Entry 6VAA (electron microscopy, 3.40 A resolution); this record covers chains B and Z of the 6 polymer chains in the assembly.

[Chain B]
Protein: Fanconi anemia group D2 protein
From: Homo sapiens
UniProt: Q9BXW9 (FACD2_HUMAN); residues 1-1451 here = UniProt positions 1-1451
Sequence (1451 residues; numbered 1 to 1451; the number before each row is that of its first residue):
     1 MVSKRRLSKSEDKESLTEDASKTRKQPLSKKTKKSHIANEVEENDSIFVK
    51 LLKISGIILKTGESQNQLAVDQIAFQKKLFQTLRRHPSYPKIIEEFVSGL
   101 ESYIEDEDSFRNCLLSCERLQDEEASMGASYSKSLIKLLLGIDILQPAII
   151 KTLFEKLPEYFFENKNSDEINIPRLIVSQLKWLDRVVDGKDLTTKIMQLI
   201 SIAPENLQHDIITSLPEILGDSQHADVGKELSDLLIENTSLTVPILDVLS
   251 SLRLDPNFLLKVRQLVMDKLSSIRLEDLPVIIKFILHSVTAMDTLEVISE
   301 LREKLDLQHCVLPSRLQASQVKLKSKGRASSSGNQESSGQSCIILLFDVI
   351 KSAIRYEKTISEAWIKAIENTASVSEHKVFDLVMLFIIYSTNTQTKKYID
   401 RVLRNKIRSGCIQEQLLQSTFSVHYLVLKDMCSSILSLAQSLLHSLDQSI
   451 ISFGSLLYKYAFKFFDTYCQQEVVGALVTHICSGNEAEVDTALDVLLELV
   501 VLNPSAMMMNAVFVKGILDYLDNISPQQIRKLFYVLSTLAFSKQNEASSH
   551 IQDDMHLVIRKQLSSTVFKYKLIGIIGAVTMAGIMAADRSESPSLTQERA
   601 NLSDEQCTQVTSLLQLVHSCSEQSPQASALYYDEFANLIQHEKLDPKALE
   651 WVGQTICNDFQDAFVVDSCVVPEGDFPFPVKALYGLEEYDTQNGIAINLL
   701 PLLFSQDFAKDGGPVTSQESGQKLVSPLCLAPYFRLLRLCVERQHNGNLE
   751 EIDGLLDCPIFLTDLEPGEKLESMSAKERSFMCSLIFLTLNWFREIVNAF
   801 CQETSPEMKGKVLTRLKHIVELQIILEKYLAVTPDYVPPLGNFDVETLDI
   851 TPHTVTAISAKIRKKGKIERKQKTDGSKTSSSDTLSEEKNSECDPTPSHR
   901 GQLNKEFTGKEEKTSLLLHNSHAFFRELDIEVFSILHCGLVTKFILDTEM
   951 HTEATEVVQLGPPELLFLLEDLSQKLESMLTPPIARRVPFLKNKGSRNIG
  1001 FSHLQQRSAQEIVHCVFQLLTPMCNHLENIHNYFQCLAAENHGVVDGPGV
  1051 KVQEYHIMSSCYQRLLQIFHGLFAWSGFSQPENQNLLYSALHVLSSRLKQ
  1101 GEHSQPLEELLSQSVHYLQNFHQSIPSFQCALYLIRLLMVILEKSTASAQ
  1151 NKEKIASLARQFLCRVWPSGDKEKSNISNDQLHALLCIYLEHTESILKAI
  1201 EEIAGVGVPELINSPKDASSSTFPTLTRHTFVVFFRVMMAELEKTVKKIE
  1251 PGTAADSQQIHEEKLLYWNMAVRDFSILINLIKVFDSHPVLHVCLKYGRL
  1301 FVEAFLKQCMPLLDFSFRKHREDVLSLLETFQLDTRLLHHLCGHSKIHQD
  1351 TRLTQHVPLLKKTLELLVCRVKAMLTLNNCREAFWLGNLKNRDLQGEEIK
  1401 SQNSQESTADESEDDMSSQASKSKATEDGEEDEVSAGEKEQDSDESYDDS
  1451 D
Disordered / not traced: 1-44, 122-129, 312-336, 588-603, 708-725, 852-915, 947-959, 982-1000, 1043-1050, 1146-1149, 1216-1219, 1377-1451
Differences from the reference sequence: conflict Gln-654 (His in Q9BXW9), Asn-693 (Asp in Q9BXW9)
Curated features (UniProtKB/Swiss-Prot):
  - modified residue: Ser-8 (Phosphoserine), Ser-222 (Phosphoserine), Ser-592 (Phosphoserine), Ser-594 (Phosphoserine), Ser-717 (Phosphoserine), Ser-1257 (Phosphoserine), Ser-1401 (Phosphoserine), Ser-1404 (Phosphoserine), Ser-1412 (Phosphoserine), Ser-1423 (Phosphoserine), Thr-1426 (Phosphothreonine), Ser-1435 (Phosphoserine)
  - cross-link: Lys-561 (Glycyl lysine isopeptide (Lys-Gly) (interchain with G-Cter in ubiquitin))
  - natural variant: Ser-126 (S126G: In FANCD2), Arg-302 (R302W: In FANCD2), Arg-1236 (R1236H: In FANCD2)
  - mutagenesis: Ser-222 (S222A: Reduces phosphorylation by ATM. No effect on ubiquitination, foci formation or DNA repair ability, but impairs S-phase checkpoint activation), Lys-561 (K561R: Abolishes ubiquitination; impairs chromatin binding, foci formation and DNA repair. Abolishes interaction with MTMR15/FAN1. No effect on S-222 phosphorylation by ATM), Ser-1257 (S1257A: No effect on phosphorylation by ATM), Ser-1401 (S1401A: Reduces phosphorylation by ATM; when associated with A-1404 and A-1418), Ser-1404 (S1404A: Reduces phosphorylation by ATM; when associated with A-1401 and A-1418), Ser-1418 (S1418A: Reduces phosphorylation by ATM; when associated with A-1401 and A-1404)
From the paper describing this entry:
  - post-translational modification sites: Lys-561
  - binding site for the 16-nt DNA strand (chain Z): Lys-1174, His-1229, Ser-1287, His-1288, Arg-1352
  - binding site for the 15-nt DNA strand: Arg-408, Ser-1178, Asn-1179, His-1292, Lys-1296, Arg-1352, Gln-1355, His-1356

[Chain Z]
Molecule: 16-nt DNA strand
Sequence (16 nucleotides; row label = number of the first residue in the row):
    21 TTTTTTTTTTTTTTTT

[Chain B / chain Z interface]
Contacting residue pairs (6; chain B residue first):
  Lys-1174(B) / DT36(Z)  phosphate contact
  His-1229(B) / DT35(Z)  phosphate contact
  His-1229(B) / DT36(Z)  salt bridge to the phosphate
  His-1288(B) / DT34(Z)  salt bridge to the phosphate
  Arg-1352(B) / DT32(Z)  hydrogen bond to the sugar
  Arg-1352(B) / DT33(Z)  sugar contact
Also at the interface, not in a pair above, chain B (5 interface residues in all): Ser-1287

[Overview]
Chain B and chain Z each contribute 5 residues to their interface, with 1 hydrogen bond and 2 salt bridges.
Among the polar pairs are Arg-1352(B)/DT32(Z), His-1229(B)/DT36(Z) and His-1288(B)/DT34(Z). From the paper: a
binding site for the 15-nt DNA strand at Arg-408(B), Ser-1178(B) and Asn-1179(B) among others; a binding site
for the 16-nt DNA strand (chain Z) at Lys-1174(B), His-1229(B) and Ser-1287(B) among others.
Here chain B is Fanconi anemia group D2 protein (Homo sapiens) and chain Z is a 16-nt DNA strand. Entry 6VAA
(Structure of the Fanconi Anemia ID complex bound to ICL DNA) was determined by electron microscopy together
with 6VAD from the same study.
